Entry 7SJ8 (electron microscopy, 3.60 A resolution); this record covers chains G and H of the 12 polymer chains in the assembly.

[Chain G (and H)]
Protein: Tubulin beta-3 chain
Organism: Homo sapiens
Notes: chain H of this document is another copy of the same molecule, construct and numbering; everything in this record applies to it too
Reference sequence: Q13509 (TBB3_HUMAN); residue numbers follow UniProt; this construct covers 1-450
Chain sequence (456 residues; row label = number of the first residue in the row):
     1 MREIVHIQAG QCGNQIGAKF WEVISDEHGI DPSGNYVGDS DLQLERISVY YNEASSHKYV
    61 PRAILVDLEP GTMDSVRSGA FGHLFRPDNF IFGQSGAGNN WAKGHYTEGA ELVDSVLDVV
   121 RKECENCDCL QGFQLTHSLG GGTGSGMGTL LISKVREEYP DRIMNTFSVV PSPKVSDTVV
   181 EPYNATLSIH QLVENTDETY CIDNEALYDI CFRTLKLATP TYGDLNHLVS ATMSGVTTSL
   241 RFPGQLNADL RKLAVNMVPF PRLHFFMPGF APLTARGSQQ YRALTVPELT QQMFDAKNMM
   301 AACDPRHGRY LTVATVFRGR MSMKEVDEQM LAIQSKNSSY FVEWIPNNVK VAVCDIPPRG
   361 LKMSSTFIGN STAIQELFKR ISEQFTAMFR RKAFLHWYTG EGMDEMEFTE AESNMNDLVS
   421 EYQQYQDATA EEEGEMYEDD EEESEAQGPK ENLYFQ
Unresolved in the structure: 430-456
Construct notes: expression tag (451-456)
Residues lining bound ligands:
  - GDP (guanosine-5'-diphosphate): Gly10, Gln11, Cys12, Gln15, Asn99, Ser138, Gly141, Gly142, Thr143, Gly144, Val169, Asp177, Asn204, Tyr222, Asn226
  - GTP (guanosine-5'-triphosphate): Gln245, Leu246, Lys252
UniProt features mapped onto this chain:
  - motif: Met1 to Ile4 (MREI motif)
  - binding site (GDP): Gly10, Gln11, Cys12, Gln15, Asn99, Ser138, Gly142, Thr143, Gly144, Asp177, Asn204, Tyr222, Asn226
  - binding site (GTP): Gln11, Glu69, Ser138, Gly142, Thr143, Gly144, Asn204, Asn226
  - binding site (Mg(2+)): Glu69
  - modified residue: Ser172 (Phosphoserine), Glu438 (5-glutamyl polyglutamate), Ser444 (Phosphoserine)

[Chain G / chain H interface]
Residue-residue contacts (12):
  Gln280(G) - Ala54(H)
  Gln280(G) - Ser55(H)
  Gln280(G) - Lys58(H)
  Tyr281(G) - Ala54(H)
  Tyr281(G) - His83(H)  hydrogen bond (side chain-backbone)
  Tyr281(G) - Phe85(H)
  Tyr281(G) - Arg86(H)
  Tyr281(G) - Pro87(H)
  Arg282(G) - Ala54(H)
  Arg282(G) - Ser55(H)  hydrogen bond (backbone-side chain)
  Ala283(G) - Ser55(H)
  Leu284(G) - Ser55(H)
Interface residues without a listed pair, chain H (11 interface residues in all): Ser33, Glu53, Val60, Leu84

[In short]
Chain G and chain H form an interface of 5 and 11 residues respectively, with 2 hydrogen bonds. Polar pairs
include Tyr281(G)-His83(H) and Arg282(G)-Ser55(H). Chain G binds GTP and GDP. UniProt lists 13 GDP-binding
residues, 8 GTP-binding residues and Mg2+-binding residue Glu69(G) on chain G.
Chain G and chain H are both Tubulin beta-3 chain (Homo sapiens); the structure, 13pf wildtype microtubule
from recombinant human tubulin decorated with kinesin, was determined by electron microscopy together with
7SJ7, 7SJ9 and 7SJA from the same study.
